PDB entry 5UMY | X-ray diffraction, 1.78 A resolution | chains A and B

[Chain A (and B)]
Protein: Glyoxalase/bleomycin resisance protein/dioxygenase
Organism: Streptomyces sp. CB03234
Notes: chain B of this document is another copy of the same molecule, construct and numbering; everything in this record applies to it too
UniProtKB: A0A125SA29 (A0A125SA29_9ACTN); residue numbers follow UniProt; this construct covers 1-124
Sequence (140 residues; numbered -15 to 124; the number before each row is that of its first residue; numbers below 1 keep their minus sign (His-15 is residue -15)):
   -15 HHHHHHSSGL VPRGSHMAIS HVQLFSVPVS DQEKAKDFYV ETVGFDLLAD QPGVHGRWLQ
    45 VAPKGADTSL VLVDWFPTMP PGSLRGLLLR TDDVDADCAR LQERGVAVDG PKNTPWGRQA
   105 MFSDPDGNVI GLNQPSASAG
Not modelled in the structure: -15 to -1, 121-124
Sequence notes: expression tag (-15 to 0)
Ligand contacts:
  - tiancimycin (TNN; (1aS,11S,11aR,14Z,18R)-3,8,18-trihydroxy-11a-[(1R)-1-hydroxyethyl]-7-methoxy-11,11a-dihydro-4H-11,1a-hept[3]ene[1,5]diynonaphtho[2,3-h]oxireno[c]quinoline-4,9(10H)-dione), molecule 1: Gln7, Leu8, Ser10, Gln35, Gly37, Val38, His39, Trp42, Gln44, Val57, Trp59, Phe60
  - tiancimycin (TNN), molecule 2: Gly70, Leu71, Leu72, Trp100, Gln103, Met105, Gly115, Asn117
Reported in the primary citation:
  - conformationally variable residues (side-chain flip): Trp100, Gln103
  - binding site for tiancimycin: Gln7, Leu8, Val38, His39, Trp42, Trp59, Phe60, Gly70, Leu72, Trp100, Gln103

[Chain A / chain B interface]
Pairs across the interface (93; chain A residue first):
  His0(A) - Arg84(B)  hydrogen bond (backbone-side chain)
  Met1(A) - Thr26(B)
  Met1(A) - Val27(B)
  Met1(A) - Asp81(B)
  Met1(A) - Arg84(B)
  Met1(A) - Leu85(B)  hydrophobic
  Met1(A) - Arg88(B)
  Ala2(A) - Thr75(B)  hydrogen bond (backbone-side chain)
  Ala2(A) - Asp76(B)  hydrogen bond (backbone-backbone)
  Ala2(A) - Asp77(B)
  Ala2(A) - Asp81(B)  hydrogen bond (backbone-side chain)
  Ala2(A) - Arg84(B)
  Ile3(A) - Val27(B)
  Ile3(A) - Pro47(B)  hydrophobic
  Ile3(A) - Leu73(B)  hydrophobic
  Ile3(A) - Arg74(B)
  Ile3(A) - Thr75(B)
  Ile3(A) - Asp81(B)
  Ile3(A) - Leu116(B)  hydrophobic
  Ser4(A) - Pro47(B)
  Ser4(A) - Ala50(B)
  Ser4(A) - Arg74(B)  hydrogen bond (backbone-backbone)
  His5(A) - Pro47(B)
  His5(A) - Ala50(B)
  His5(A) - Leu73(B)
  His5(A) - Arg74(B)  hydrogen bond (backbone-backbone)
  Val6(A) - Phe9(B)  hydrophobic
  Val6(A) - Leu54(B)  hydrophobic
  Val6(A) - Leu71(B)  hydrophobic
  Val6(A) - Leu72(B)
  Val6(A) - Leu73(B)  hydrophobic
  Gln7(A) - Leu72(B)  hydrogen bond (backbone-backbone)
  Gln7(A) - Arg74(B)
  Gln7(A) - Asn117(B)
  Leu8(A) - Gly70(B)
  Leu8(A) - Leu71(B)
  Leu8(A) - Leu72(B)  hydrogen bond (backbone-backbone)
  Phe9(A) - Val6(B)  hydrophobic
  Phe9(A) - Phe9(B)  hydrophobic
  Phe9(A) - Gly70(B)
  Ser10(A) - Arg69(B)
  Ser10(A) - Gly70(B)  hydrogen bond (side chain-backbone)
  Val27(A) - Met1(B)
  Pro47(A) - Ile3(B)  hydrophobic
  Pro47(A) - Ser4(B)
  Pro47(A) - His5(B)
  Ala50(A) - Ser4(B)
  Ala50(A) - His5(B)
  Asp51(A) - Asp51(B)
  Thr52(A) - Thr52(B)  hydrogen bond
  Leu54(A) - Val6(B)  hydrophobic
  Phe60(A) - Arg69(B)
  Phe60(A) - Gly70(B)
  Thr62(A) - Ser67(B)  hydrogen bond (side chain-backbone)
  Thr62(A) - Arg69(B)
  Met63(A) - Ser67(B)
  Met63(A) - Arg69(B)  hydrogen bond (side chain-backbone)
  Ser67(A) - Thr62(B)  hydrogen bond (backbone-side chain)
  Ser67(A) - Met63(B)
  Arg69(A) - Ser10(B)
  Arg69(A) - Phe60(B)
  Arg69(A) - Thr62(B)
  Arg69(A) - Met63(B)  hydrogen bond (backbone-side chain)
  Gly70(A) - Phe9(B)
  Gly70(A) - Ser10(B)  hydrogen bond (backbone-side chain)
  Gly70(A) - Phe60(B)
  Leu71(A) - Val6(B)  hydrophobic
  Leu71(A) - Leu8(B)
  Leu72(A) - Val6(B)
  Leu72(A) - Gln7(B)  hydrogen bond (backbone-backbone)
  Leu72(A) - Leu8(B)  hydrogen bond (backbone-backbone)
  Leu73(A) - Ile3(B)  hydrophobic
  Leu73(A) - His5(B)
  Leu73(A) - Val6(B)  hydrophobic
  Arg74(A) - Ile3(B)
  Arg74(A) - Ser4(B)  hydrogen bond (backbone-backbone)
  Arg74(A) - His5(B)  hydrogen bond (backbone-backbone)
  Arg74(A) - Gln7(B)
  Thr75(A) - Ala2(B)  hydrogen bond (side chain-backbone)
  Thr75(A) - Ile3(B)
  Asp76(A) - Ala2(B)  hydrogen bond (backbone-backbone)
  Asp77(A) - Ala2(B)
  Asp81(A) - Met1(B)
  Asp81(A) - Ala2(B)  hydrogen bond (side chain-backbone)
  Asp81(A) - Ile3(B)
  Arg84(A) - His0(B)  hydrogen bond (side chain-backbone)
  Arg84(A) - Met1(B)  hydrogen bond
  Arg84(A) - Ala2(B)
  Leu85(A) - Met1(B)  hydrophobic
  Arg88(A) - Met1(B)
  Trp100(A) - Val38(B)  hydrophobic
  Leu116(A) - Ile3(B)  hydrophobic
  Asn117(A) - Gln7(B)
Also at the interface, not in a pair above, chain A (42 interface residues in all): Phe29, Gln35, Lys48, Leu68, Pro119
Also at the interface, not in a pair above, chain B (43 interface residues in all): Gly28, Phe29, Lys48, Leu68, Trp100

[In short]
42 residues of chain A and 43 residues of chain B are in contact, with 24 hydrogen bonds. Among the polar
pairs are His0(A)-Arg84(B), Ala2(A)-Thr75(B) and Ala2(A)-Asp81(B). Ligands of chain A: tiancimycin. The paper
reports a binding site for tiancimycin at Gln7(A), Leu8(A) and Val38(A) among others; conformational
variability at Trp100(A) and Gln103(A).
Both chains are Glyoxalase/bleomycin resisance protein/dioxygenase (Streptomyces sp. CB03234). Entry 5UMY
(Crystal structure of TnmS3 in complex with tiancimycin) was determined by X-ray diffraction together with
5UMP, 5UMQ, 5UMX and 6BBX from the same study.
